Entry 5NI9 (X-ray diffraction, 1.33 A resolution); this record covers chains A and C of the 3 polymer chains in the assembly.

== Chain A ==
Name: HLA class II histocompatibility antigen, DR alpha chain
Source organism: Homo sapiens
UniProt: P01903 (DRA_HUMAN); residues 1-181 here correspond to UniProt positions 26-206 (UniProt number = residue number + 25)
Sequence (189 residues; numbered 1 to 189; the number before each row is that of its first residue):
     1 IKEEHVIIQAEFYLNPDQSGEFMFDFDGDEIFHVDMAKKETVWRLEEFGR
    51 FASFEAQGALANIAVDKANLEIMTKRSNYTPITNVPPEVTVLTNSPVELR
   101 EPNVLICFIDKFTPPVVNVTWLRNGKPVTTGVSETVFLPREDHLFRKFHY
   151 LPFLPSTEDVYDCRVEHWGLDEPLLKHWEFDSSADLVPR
Disordered / not traced: 1, 181-189
Construct notes: expression tag (182-189)
Disulfides: Cys-107/Cys-163
Small-molecule neighbours: urea (URE): Gly-125, Asp-162, Leu-175, His-177

== Chain C ==
Name: Alpha-enolase
Notes: EC 4.2.1.11
UniProt: P06733 (ENOA_HUMAN); residues 326-340 here = UniProt positions 326-340
Sequence (15 residues; numbered 326 to 340; the number before each row is that of its first residue):
   326 KRIAKAVNEKSCNCL
Disordered / not traced: 340
Disulfides: Cys-337/Cys-339

== Chain A / chain C interface ==
Pairs across the interface (33; chain A residue first):
  Gln-9(A) with Lys-330(C); Ala-331(C), hydrogen bond (side chain-backbone)
  Glu-11(A) with Asn-333(C), hydrogen bond
  Phe-24(A) with Ile-328(C), hydrophobic; Ala-329(C)
  Phe-32(A) with Ile-328(C), hydrophobic
  Trp-43(A) with Ile-328(C), hydrophobic
  Phe-51(A) with Lys-326(C), hydrogen bond (backbone-backbone)
  Ala-52(A) with Lys-326(C)
  Ser-53(A) with Lys-326(C), hydrogen bond (backbone-backbone); Arg-327(C), hydrogen bond; Ile-328(C), hydrogen bond (backbone-backbone)
  Phe-54(A) with Ile-328(C); Lys-330(C)
  Glu-55(A) with Arg-327(C)
  Gly-58(A) with Lys-330(C), hydrogen bond (backbone-side chain)
  Asn-62(A) with Lys-330(C), hydrogen bond; Ala-331(C), hydrogen bond (side chain-backbone); Asn-333(C), hydrogen bond (backbone-side chain)
  Val-65(A) with Asn-333(C); Glu-334(C); Lys-335(C)
  Asp-66(A) with Asn-333(C), hydrogen bond
  Asn-69(A) with Glu-334(C), hydrogen bond (side chain-backbone); Lys-335(C); Ser-336(C), hydrogen bond (side chain-backbone)
  Ile-72(A) with Ser-336(C); Cys-337(C); Asn-338(C)
  Lys-75(A) with Asn-338(C), hydrogen bond
  Arg-76(A) with Ser-336(C); Cys-337(C), hydrogen bond (side chain-backbone); Cys-339(C), hydrogen bond (side chain-backbone)
Other interface residues (no listed pair), chain A (22 interface residues in all): Phe-22, Ala-59, Ala-61, Met-73
Other interface residues (no listed pair), chain C (14 interface residues in all): Val-332

== In short ==
22 residues of chain A face 14 of chain C across their interface, with 16 hydrogen bonds. Polar pairs include
Gln-9(A)/Ala-331(C), Glu-11(A)/Asn-333(C) and Ser-53(A)/Arg-327(C). Ligands of chain A: urea.
Here chain A is HLA class II histocompatibility antigen, DR alpha chain (Homo sapiens) and chain C is
Alpha-enolase. Entry 5NI9 (Crystal structure of HLA-DRB1*04:01 with the alpha-enolase peptide 326-340) was
determined by X-ray diffraction (same publication as 5NIG).
